3JRH - chains B and D of the 4 polymer chains in the assembly; structure by X-ray diffraction, 2.88 A resolution.

# Chain B
Protein: DNA-binding protein fis
Organism: Escherichia coli
UniProtKB: P0A6R3 (FIS_ECOLI); residue numbers follow UniProt; this construct covers 1-98
Sequence (98 residues; row label = number of the first residue in the row):
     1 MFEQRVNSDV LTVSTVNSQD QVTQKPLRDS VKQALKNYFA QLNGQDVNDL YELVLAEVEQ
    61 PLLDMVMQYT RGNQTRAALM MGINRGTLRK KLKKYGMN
Swiss-Prot annotation at these positions:
  - DNA-binding region: Gln74 to Lys93 (H-T-H motif)
  - region: Asn17 to Gly44 (Required for the stimulation of HIN-mediated recombination)

# Chain D
Molecule: 27-nt DNA strand
Sequence (27 nucleotides; each row starts with the number of its first residue):
     1 AAATTTGCTC CAAATTGAAA CAAATTT

# How chain B and chain D interact
Pairs across the interface (8; chain B residue first):
  Ile83(B) - DG17(D)  phosphate contact
  Asn84(B) - DG17(D)  hydrogen bond to the phosphate
  Asn84(B) - DA18(D)  hydrogen bond to the base
  Arg85(B) - DA20(D)  base contact
  Thr87(B) - DT16(D)  sugar contact
  Thr87(B) - DG17(D)  hydrogen bond to the phosphate
  Lys90(B) - DT15(D)  sugar contact
  Lys90(B) - DT16(D)  salt bridge to the phosphate
Also at the interface, not in a pair above, chain B (7 interface residues in all): Gly82, Lys91
Also at the interface, not in a pair above, chain D (6 interface residues in all): DC21

# Summary
7 residues of chain B face 6 of chain D across their interface, with 3 hydrogen bonds and 1 salt bridge. Among
the polar pairs are Asn84(B)-DA18(D), Asn84(B)-DG17(D) and Thr87(B)-DG17(D).
Chain B is DNA-binding protein fis (Escherichia coli) and chain D is a 27-nt DNA strand; the structure,
Crystal structure of Fis bound to 27 bp non consensus sequence DNA F21, was determined by X-ray diffraction
(same publication as 3IV5, 3JR9, 3JRA, 3JRB, 3JRC, 3JRD and 4 further entries).
